PDB entry 3HA8 | X-ray diffraction, 2.48 A resolution | chain A

Chain A:
Name: Mitogen-activated protein kinase 14
Source organism: Homo sapiens
Notes: EC 2.7.11.24
UniProtKB: Q16539 (MK14_HUMAN); residue numbers follow UniProt; this construct covers 1-360
Sequence (379 residues; numbered -18 to 360; the number before each row is that of its first residue; numbers below 1 keep their minus sign (Gly-18 is residue -18)):
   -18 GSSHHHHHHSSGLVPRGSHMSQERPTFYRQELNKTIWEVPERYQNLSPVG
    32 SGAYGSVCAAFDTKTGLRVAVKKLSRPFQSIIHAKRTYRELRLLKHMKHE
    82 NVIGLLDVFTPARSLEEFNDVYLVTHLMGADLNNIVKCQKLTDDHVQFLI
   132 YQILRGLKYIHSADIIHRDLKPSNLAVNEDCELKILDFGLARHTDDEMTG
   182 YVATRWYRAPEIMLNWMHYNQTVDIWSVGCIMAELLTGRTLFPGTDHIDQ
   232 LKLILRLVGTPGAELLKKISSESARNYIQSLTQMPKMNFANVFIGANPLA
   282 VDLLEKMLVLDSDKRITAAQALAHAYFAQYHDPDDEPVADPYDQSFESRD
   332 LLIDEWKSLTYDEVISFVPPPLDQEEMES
Disordered / not traced: -18 to 3, 170-176, 353-360
Construct notes: expression tag (-18 to 0)
Ligand contacts: 5JZ (N~2~-{4-[6-(3,4-dihydroquinolin-1(2H)-ylcarbonyl)-1H-benzimidazol-1-yl]-6-ethoxy-1,3,5-triazin-2-yl}-3-(2,2-dimethyl-4H-1,3-benzodioxin-6-yl)-N-methyl-L-alaninamide): Val30, Gly31, Gly33, Val38, Ala51, Val52, Lys53, Leu75, Ile84, Leu86, Leu104, Val105, Thr106, His107, Leu108, Met109, Gly110, Ala111, Asp112, Ser154, Asn155, Leu156, Ala157, Leu167
Curated features (UniProtKB/Swiss-Prot):
  - motif: Thr180 to Tyr182 (TXY)
  - active site: Asp168 (Proton acceptor)
  - binding site (ATP): Val30 to Val38, Lys53
  - modified residue: Ser2 (N-acetylserine), Thr16 (Phosphothreonine), Lys53 (N6-acetyllysine), Lys152 (N6-acetyllysine), Thr180 (Phosphothreonine), Tyr182 (Phosphotyrosine), Thr263 (Phosphothreonine), Tyr323 (Phosphotyrosine)
  - natural variant: Ala51 (A51V: In a gastric adenocarcinoma sample), Pro322 (P322R: In a lung adenocarcinoma sample)
  - mutagenesis: Ala34 (A34V: Lowered kinase activity), Lys53 (K53R: Loss of kinase activity), Lys54 (K54R: Impairs MAP2K6/MKK6-dependent autophosphorylation), Tyr69 (Y69H: Lowered kinase activity), Asp168 (D168A: Loss of kinase activity), Thr175 (T175A: No effect on either the kinase activity or tyrosine phosphorylation), Asp176 (D176A: Emulation of the active state. Increase in activity; when associated with S-327 or L-327), Asp177 (D177A: Loss of kinase activity), Thr180 (T180E: Loss of kinase activity), Tyr182 (Y182F: Loss of kinase activity), Ala320 (A320T: Lowered kinase activity), Phe327 (F327L: Emulation of the active state. Increase in activity; when associated with A-176; F327S: Emulation of the active state. Increase in activity; when associated with A-176), 1 further mutagenesis entry in UniProt

In short:
Ligands of chain A: compound 5JZ. From UniProt: active-site residue Asp168, 10 ATP-binding residues and 13
mutagenesis sites.
Chain A is Mitogen-activated protein kinase 14 (Homo sapiens); the structure, THE COMPLEX STRUCTURE OF THE MAP
KINASE P38/Compound 14b, was determined by X-ray diffraction together with 3HA6 from the same study.
